Entry 9PAG (electron microscopy, 3.62 A resolution); this record covers chains C and D of the 12 polymer chains in the assembly.

Chain C (and D):
Molecule: Vesicle-fusing ATPase
From: Cricetulus griseus
Notes: EC 3.6.4.6; chain D of this document is another copy of the same molecule, construct and numbering; everything in this record applies to it too
UniProtKB: P18708 (NSF_CRIGR); numbering as in UniProt (aligned over 1-744)
Sequence (747 residues; numbered -2 to 744; the number before each row is that of its first residue; numbers below 1 keep their minus sign (Gly-2 is residue -2)):
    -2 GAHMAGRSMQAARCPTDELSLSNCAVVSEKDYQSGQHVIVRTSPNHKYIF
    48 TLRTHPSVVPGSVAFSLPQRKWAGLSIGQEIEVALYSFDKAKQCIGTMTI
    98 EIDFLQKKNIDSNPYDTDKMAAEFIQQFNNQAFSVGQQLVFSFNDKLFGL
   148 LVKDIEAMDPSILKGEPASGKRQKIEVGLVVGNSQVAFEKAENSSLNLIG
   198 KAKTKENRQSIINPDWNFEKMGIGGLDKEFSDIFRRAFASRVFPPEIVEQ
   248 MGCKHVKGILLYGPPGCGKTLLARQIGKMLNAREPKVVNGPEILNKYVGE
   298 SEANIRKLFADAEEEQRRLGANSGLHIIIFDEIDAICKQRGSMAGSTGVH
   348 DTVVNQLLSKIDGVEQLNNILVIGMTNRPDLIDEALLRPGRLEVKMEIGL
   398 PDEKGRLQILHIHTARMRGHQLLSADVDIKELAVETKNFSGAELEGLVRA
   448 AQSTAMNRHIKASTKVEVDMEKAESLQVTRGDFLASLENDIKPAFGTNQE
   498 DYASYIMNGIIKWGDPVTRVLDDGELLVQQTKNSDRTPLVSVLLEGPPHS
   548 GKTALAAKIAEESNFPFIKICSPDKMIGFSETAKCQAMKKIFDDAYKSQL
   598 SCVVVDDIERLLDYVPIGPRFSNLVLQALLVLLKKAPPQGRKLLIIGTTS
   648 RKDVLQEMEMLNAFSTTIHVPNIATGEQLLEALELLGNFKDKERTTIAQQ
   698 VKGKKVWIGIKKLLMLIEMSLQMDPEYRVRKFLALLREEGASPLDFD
Disordered / not traced: -2 to 0, 156-169, 741-744 (chain D: -2 to 201, 741-744)
Differences from the reference sequence: expression tag (-2 to 0)
Ligand contacts:
  - ATP (adenosine-5'-triphosphate), molecule 1: Gly219, Ile220, Gly221, Leu223, Pro262, Gly263, Cys264, Gly265, Lys266, Thr267, Leu268, Glu329, Asn374, Ile406, His410, Gly438, Ala439, Glu442
  - ATP, molecule 2: Lys251, Asp359, Ala382, Arg385, Arg388
  - ATP, molecule 3: Ile503, Met504, Asn505, Gly506, Ile507, Ile508, Trp510, Val514, Pro545, His546, Ser547, Gly548, Lys549, Thr550, Ala551, Leu552, Asp604, Ile707, Lys708, Leu711
Swiss-Prot annotation at these positions:
  - binding site (ATP): Asn505 to Trp510, Pro545 to Leu552
  - binding site (Mg(2+)): Thr550
  - modified residue: Lys105 (N6-acetyllysine), Ser207 (Phosphoserine), Tyr259 (Phosphotyrosine), Ser569 (Phosphoserine)
From the paper describing this entry:
  - post-translational modification sites: Ser207 (citing earlier work)

How chain C and chain D interact:
Contacting residue pairs - 78 pairs, chain C then chain D:
  Trp213(C) with Lys462(D); Glu464(D)
  Asn214(C) with Lys462(D)
  Glu216(C) with Lys462(D), salt bridge
  Phe231(C) with Ala459(D), hydrophobic
  Arg232(C) with Ser450(D); Thr451(D), hydrogen bond; Asn454(D); Asp487(D), salt bridge
  Arg233(C) with Asp487(D), salt bridge
  Ala236(C) with Met453(D)
  Ser237(C) with Met453(D)
  Val239(C) with Asp466(D)
  Phe240(C) with Ala470(D), hydrophobic
  Ile244(C) with Ala470(D), hydrophobic
  Glu246(C) with Arg413(D), salt bridge
  Met248(C) with Met453(D), hydrophobic; Leu473(D), hydrophobic
  Cys250(C) with Gln449(D)
  Lys251(C) with Arg446(D)
  Tyr294(C) with Lys293(D)
  Val295(C) with Asn292(D); Lys293(D), hydrogen bond (backbone-backbone); Val346(D), hydrophobic
  Glu297(C) with Lys293(D)
  Arg303(C) with Pro288(D); Glu289(D)
  Gln336(C) with Arg375(D)
  Arg337(C) with Glu329(D), salt bridge; Arg375(D)
  Gly338(C) with Arg375(D), hydrogen bond (backbone-side chain)
  Ser339(C) with Leu378(D)
  Met340(C) with Leu378(D)
  Asp348(C) with Lys335(D), salt bridge; Arg375(D), salt bridge
  Asn352(C) with Glu329(D); Ala332(D)
  Gln353(C) with Asn286(D); Pro288(D)
  Ser356(C) with Asn286(D); Gly287(D); Asp328(D)
  Gly360(C) with Arg271(D)
  Val361(C) with Arg271(D), hydrogen bond (backbone-side chain)
  Arg385(C) with Ala439(D)
  Pro386(C) with Glu440(D); Arg446(D)
  Glu390(C) with Arg446(D), salt bridge
  Leu523(C) with Met720(D), hydrophobic
  Gln526(C) with Gln719(D)
  Gln527(C) with Glu715(D); Met716(D); Gln719(D), hydrogen bond (backbone-side chain)
  Ser531(C) with Glu715(D), hydrogen bond
  Asp532(C) with Glu715(D)
  Arg533(C) with Asn685(D), hydrogen bond
  Thr534(C) with Glu715(D)
  Cys582(C) with Gly575(D)
  Lys586(C) with Ile574(D)
  Pro616(C) with Arg617(D)
  Phe618(C) with Arg617(D)
  Asn620(C) with Asp610(D)
  Leu621(C) with Phe576(D)
  Leu623(C) with Val612(D), hydrophobic
  Gln624(C) with Arg607(D), hydrogen bond; Asp610(D); Tyr611(D)
  Leu627(C) with Arg607(D)
  Val628(C) with Asp571(D); Ile574(D), hydrophobic
  Leu629(C) with Ile574(D), hydrophobic
  Lys631(C) with Asp604(D), salt bridge
  Lys632(C) with Asp571(D)
  Glu654(C) with Pro613(D)
  Glu656(C) with Pro613(D)
  Asn659(C) with His546(D)
  Ser662(C) with Lys709(D); Met712(D)
Interface residues without a listed pair, chain C (70 interface residues in all): Ile209, Gln247, Gly249, Val253, Gly296, Thr349, Gln363, Glu381, Ala382, Arg617, Ala633, Gln636, Met655
Interface residues without a listed pair, chain D (73 interface residues in all): Pro262, Gly263, Thr267, Val284, Leu291, Asn374, Met414, His417, Leu419, Gly443, Ala447, His456, Ile457, Ser460, Ile488, Ala491, Met504, Asn505, Pro545, Pro570, Ile614, Arg648, Leu683, Leu711

Overview:
The interface between chain C and chain D involves 70 residues on one side and 73 on the other, with 8
hydrogen bonds and 9 salt bridges. Polar pairs include Glu216(C)-Lys462(D), Arg232(C)-Asp487(D) and
Arg233(C)-Asp487(D). Bound to chain C: 3 copies of ATP. The paper reports a modification site at Ser207(C).
Chain C and chain D are both Vesicle-fusing ATPase (Cricetulus griseus); the structure, 21bin20S complex
(NSF-alphaSNAP-2:1 syntaxin-1a:SNAP-25), non-hydrolyzing, class 7, was determined by electron microscopy (same
publication as 9OJR, 9OJU, 9OJZ, 9OK3, 9OK5, 9OKC and 17 further entries).
